PDB entry 5S5P | X-ray diffraction, 2.79 A resolution | chains A and F of the 6 polymer chains in the assembly

== Chain A ==
Name: Tubulin alpha-1B chain
From: Bos taurus
UniProtKB: P81947 (TBA1B_BOVIN); numbering as in UniProt (aligned over 1-451)
Amino-acid sequence (451 residues; row label = number of the first residue in the row):
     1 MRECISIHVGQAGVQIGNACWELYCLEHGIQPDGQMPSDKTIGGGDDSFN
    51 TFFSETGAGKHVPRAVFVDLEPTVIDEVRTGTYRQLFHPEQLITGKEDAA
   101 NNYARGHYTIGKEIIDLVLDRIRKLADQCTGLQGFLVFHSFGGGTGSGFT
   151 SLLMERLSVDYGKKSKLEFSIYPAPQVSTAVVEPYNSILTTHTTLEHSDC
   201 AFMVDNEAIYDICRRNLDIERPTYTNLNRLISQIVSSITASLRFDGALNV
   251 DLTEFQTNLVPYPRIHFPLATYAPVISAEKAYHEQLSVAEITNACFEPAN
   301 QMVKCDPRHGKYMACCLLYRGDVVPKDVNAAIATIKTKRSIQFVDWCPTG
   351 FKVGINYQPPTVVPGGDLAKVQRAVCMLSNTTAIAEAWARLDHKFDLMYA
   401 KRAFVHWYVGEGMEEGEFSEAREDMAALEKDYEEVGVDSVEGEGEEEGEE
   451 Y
Unresolved in the structure: 439-451
Bound ions: Ca2+: D39, T41, G44, E55
Small-molecule neighbours: GTP (guanosine-5'-triphosphate): G10, Q11, A12, Q15, I16, D69, D98, A99, A100, N101, S140, G142, G143, G144, T145, G146, I171, P173, V177, S178, E183, N206, Y224, L227, N228, I231
From the paper describing this entry:
  - binding site for GTP: N228

== Chain F ==
Name: Tubulin-Tyrosine Ligase
From: Gallus gallus
UniProtKB: E1BQ43 (E1BQ43_CHICK); numbering as in UniProt (aligned over 1-378)
Amino-acid sequence (384 residues; row label = number of the first residue in the row):
     1 MYTFVVRDENSSVYAEVSRLLLATGQWKRLRKDNPRFNLMLGERNRLPFG
    51 RLGHEPGLVQLVNYYRGADKLCRKASLVKLIKTSPELSESCTWFPESYVI
   101 YPTNLKTPVAPAQNGIRHLINNTRTDEREVFLAAYNRRREGREGNVWIAK
   151 SSAGAKGEGILISSEASELLDFIDEQGQVHVIQKYLEKPLLLEPGHRKFD
   201 IRSWVLVDHLYNIYLYREGVLRTSSEPYNSANFQDKTCHLTNHCIQKEYS
   251 KNYGRYEEGNEMFFEEFNQYLMDALNTTLENSILLQIKHIIRSCLMCIEP
   301 AISTKHLHYQSFQLFGFDFMVDEELKVWLIEVNGAPACAQKLYAELCQGI
   351 VDVAISSVFPLADTGQKTSQPTSIFIKLHHHHHH
Unresolved in the structure: 106-124, 156-158, 363-370, 383-384
Differences from the reference sequence: expression tag (379-384)
Bound ions: Mg2+: E331, N333 (together with AMP-PCP)
Small-molecule neighbours: AMP-PCP (ACP; phosphomethylphosphonic acid adenylate ester): K74, I148, K150, Q183, K184, Y185, L186, K198, D200, R202, R222, H239, L240, T241, N242, D318, M320, I330, E331, N333

== How chain A and chain F interact ==
Residue-residue contacts (23):
  Q176(A) - P56(F)
  E207(A) - H54(F)  salt bridge
  E297(A) - H306(F)
  P298(A) - H306(F)
  P298(A) - L307(F)  hydrophobic
  K304(A) - H54(F)
  D306(A) - R66(F)
  D306(A) - L307(F)
  R308(A) - P300(F)
  R308(A) - A301(F)  hydrogen bond (side chain-backbone)
  R308(A) - I302(F)
  R308(A) - S303(F)  hydrogen bond (side chain-backbone)
  H309(A) - R66(F)  hydrogen bond (side chain-backbone)
  H309(A) - G67(F)
  H309(A) - A301(F)  hydrogen bond (side chain-backbone)
  K338(A) - P300(F)
  S340(A) - P300(F)  hydrogen bond (side chain-backbone)
  S340(A) - A301(F)
  E386(A) - R66(F)  salt bridge
  R390(A) - G50(F)
  R390(A) - H54(F)  hydrogen bond
  H393(A) - R51(F)  hydrogen bond
  E433(A) - R46(F)  salt bridge
Also at the interface, not in a pair above, chain A (16 interface residues in all): A299, C305
Also at the interface, not in a pair above, chain F (16 interface residues in all): G53, E299, H308

== Overview ==
Chain A and chain F each contribute 16 residues to their interface, with 7 hydrogen bonds and 3 salt bridges.
Polar pairs include E207(A)-H54(F), E386(A)-R66(F) and E433(A)-R46(F). Bound to chain A: GTP. Ligands of chain
F: AMP-PCP. From the paper: a binding site for GTP at N228(A).
Chain A is Tubulin alpha-1B chain (Bos taurus) and chain F is Tubulin-Tyrosine Ligase (Gallus gallus); the
structure, Tubulin-Z53825177-complex, was determined by X-ray diffraction, deposited together with 5S4L, 5S4M,
5S4N, 5S4O, 5S4P, 5S4Q and 52 further entries.
